PDB entry 7VJQ | X-ray diffraction, 2.79 A resolution | chains A and B of the 4 polymer chains in the assembly

== Chain A (and B) ==
Molecule: anti-CRISPR-associated protein Aca2
Source organism: Pectobacterium phage ZF40
Notes: chain B of this document is another copy of the same molecule, construct and numbering; everything in this record applies to it too
UniProtKB: H9C180 (H9C180_9CAUD); numbering as in UniProt (aligned over 1-116)
Sequence (121 residues; each row starts with the number of its first residue; numbers below 1 keep their minus sign (Gly-4 is residue -4)):
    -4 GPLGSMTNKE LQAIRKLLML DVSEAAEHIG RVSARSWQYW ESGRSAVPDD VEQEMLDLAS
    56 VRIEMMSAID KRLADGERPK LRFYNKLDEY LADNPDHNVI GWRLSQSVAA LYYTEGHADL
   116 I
Unresolved in the structure: -4
Sequence notes: expression tag (-4 to 0)
Curated features (UniProtKB/Swiss-Prot):
  - binding site (DNA): Tyr34
  - binding site (Mg(2+)): His92
From the paper describing this entry:
  - binding site for the 27-nt DNA strand: Ser28, Arg30, Ser31, Tyr34, Trp35, Arg39
  - binding site for the 27-nt DNA strand: Ser18, Arg30, Gln33, Tyr34
  - mutagenesis - R30A, Y34A, R39A: abolished binding to the 27-nt DNA strand
  - mutagenesis - Q33A: decreased binding to the 27-nt DNA strand
  - mutagenesis - R30A, Y34A, R39A: abolished binding to IR1 DNA
  - mutagenesis - Q33A: decreased binding to IR1 DNA

== Chain A / chain B interface ==
Pairs across the interface (35; chain A residue first):
  Met1(A) - Tyr108(B)
  Lys4(A) - Phe78(B)  hydrogen bond (side chain-backbone)
  Lys4(A) - Ile116(B)  hydrogen bond (side chain-backbone)
  Glu5(A) - Tyr108(B)
  Glu5(A) - Asp114(B)
  Glu5(A) - Leu115(B)
  Gln7(A) - Phe78(B)
  Gln7(A) - Asn80(B)  hydrogen bond
  Ala8(A) - Phe78(B)  hydrophobic
  Ala8(A) - Ala105(B)
  Ala8(A) - Leu115(B)  hydrophobic
  Ile9(A) - Thr109(B)
  Lys11(A) - Met14(B)
  Lys11(A) - Arg98(B)
  Lys11(A) - Gln101(B)
  Leu12(A) - Met14(B)
  Leu12(A) - Thr109(B)
  Met14(A) - Lys11(B)
  Met14(A) - Leu12(B)
  Ala54(A) - Thr109(B)
  Phe78(A) - Lys4(B)  hydrogen bond (backbone-side chain)
  Phe78(A) - Gln7(B)
  Phe78(A) - Ala8(B)  hydrophobic
  Asn80(A) - Gln7(B)
  Ala105(A) - Ala8(B)
  Leu106(A) - Leu12(B)  hydrophobic
  Tyr108(A) - Met1(B)
  Tyr108(A) - Glu5(B)
  Thr109(A) - Ile9(B)
  Thr109(A) - Leu12(B)
  Thr109(A) - Ala54(B)
  Asp114(A) - Glu5(B)
  Leu115(A) - Glu5(B)  hydrogen bond (backbone-side chain)
  Leu115(A) - Ala8(B)  hydrophobic
  Ile116(A) - Lys4(B)  hydrogen bond (backbone-side chain)
Interface residues without a listed pair, chain A (25 interface residues in all): Thr2, Glu36, Arg57, Arg98, Gln101, Ser102
Interface residues without a listed pair, chain B (23 interface residues in all): Thr2, Arg57, Leu106

== Summary ==
Chain A and chain B form an interface of 25 and 23 residues respectively; the contacts include 6 hydrogen
bonds. Polar contacts include Lys4(A)-Phe78(B), Lys4(A)-Ile116(B) and Gln7(A)-Asn80(B). The paper reports a
binding site for the 27-nt DNA strand at Ser28(A), Arg30(A) and Ser31(A) among others; R30A, Y34A and R39A of
chain A abolish binding to the 27-nt DNA strand.
Both chains are anti-CRISPR-associated protein Aca2 (Pectobacterium phage ZF40). Entry 7VJQ (Pectobacterium
phage ZF40 apo-aca2 complexed with 26bp DNA substrate) was determined by X-ray diffraction (same publication
as 7VJO, 7VJP, 7VJM and 7VJN).
